3SW2 - chains A and B; structure by X-ray diffraction, 2.42 A resolution.

== Chain A ==
Protein: Coagulation factor X
Organism: Homo sapiens
Notes: EC 3.4.21.6; fragment: Factor X light chain
UniProt: P00742 (FA10_HUMAN); numbering as in UniProt (aligned over 85-178)
Sequence (94 residues; each row starts with the number of its first residue):
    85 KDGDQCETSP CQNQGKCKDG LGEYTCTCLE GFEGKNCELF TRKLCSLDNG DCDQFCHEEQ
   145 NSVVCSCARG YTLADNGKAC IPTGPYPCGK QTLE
Disordered / not traced: 85-121, 178
Disulfide bonds: Cys-129/Cys-140, Cys-136/Cys-149, Cys-151/Cys-164
Curated features (UniProtKB/Swiss-Prot):
  - modified residue: Asp-103 (3R: -3-hydroxyaspartate)
  - natural variant: Glu-91 (E91K: In FA10D), Glu-142 (E142K: In FA10D; uncertain significance), Cys-149 (C149Y: In FA10D), Cys-151 (C151Y: In FA10D)

== Chain B ==
Protein: Coagulation factor X
Organism: Homo sapiens
Notes: EC 3.4.21.6; fragment: Activated factor Xa heavy chain
UniProt: P00742 (FA10_HUMAN); the construct lacks a stretch of the UniProt sequence and is renumbered around it, so the offset changes along the chain: 16-61 = UniProt 235-280; 62-124 = UniProt 282-344; 125-131 = UniProt 346-352; 132-145 = UniProt 355-368; 4 more segments
Sequence (238 residues; numbered 16 to 248 plus 7 insertion-coded residues; 2 numbers in that range are skipped by the numbering (no residue carries them; nothing is unmodelled there); the number before each row is that of its first residue; a row labelled like 131A-131B holds insertion residues (131A, then the next letters in order)):
    16 IVGGQECKDG ECPWQALLIN EENEGFCGGT ILSEFYILTA AHCLYQ
   61A A
    62 KRFKVRVGDR NTEQEEGGEA VHEVEVVIKH NRFTKETYDF DIAVLRLKTP ITFRMNVAPA
   122 CLP
  124A E
   125 RDWAEST
131A-131B LM
   132 TQKTGIVSGF GRTH
   147 EKGRQSTRLK MLEVPYVDRN SCKLSSSFII TQNMFCAGY
185A-185B DT
   186 KQEDACQGDS GGPHVTRFKD TYFVTGIVSW GEG
   220 CARK
  223A G
   224 KYGIYTKVTA FLKWIDRSMK TRGLP
Disordered / not traced: 244-248
Disulfide bonds: Cys-22/Cys-27, Cys-42/Cys-58, Cys-168/Cys-182, Cys-191/Cys-220
Metal / ion sites: Ca2+: Asp-70, Asn-72, Gln-75, Glu-80; Na+: Tyr-185, Asp-185A, Arg-222, Lys-224
Ligand contacts: 6-chloro-N- (FI1; 6-chloro-N-((3S)-2-oxo-1-(2-oxo-2-((5S)-8-oxo-5,6-dihydro-1H-1,5-methanopyrido[1,2-a][1,5]diazocin-3(2H,4H,8H)-yl)ethyl)piperidin-3-yl)naphthalene-2-sulfonamide): Lys-96, Glu-97, Thr-98, Tyr-99, Phe-174, Asp-189, Ala-190, Cys-191, Gln-192, Ser-195, Val-213, Ser-214, Trp-215, Gly-216, Gly-218, Cys-220, Gly-226, Ile-227, Tyr-228
Curated features (UniProtKB/Swiss-Prot):
  - active site (Charge relay system): His-57, Asp-102, Ser-195

== Interface between chain A and chain B ==
Cross-chain cystine bridges: Cys-172(A)/Cys-122(B)
Contacting residue pairs (43):
  Asp-132(A) / Lys-204(B)  salt bridge
  Asn-133(A) / Trp-127(B)  hydrogen bond
  Asn-133(A) / Thr-131(B)
  Asn-133(A) / Phe-203(B)
  Cys-136(A) / Lys-204(B)  hydrogen bond (backbone-side chain)
  Asp-137(A) / Phe-203(B)
  Gln-138(A) / Trp-127(B)  hydrogen bond (backbone-side chain)
  Phe-139(A) / Leu-123(B)
  Phe-139(A) / Pro-124(B)  hydrophobic
  Phe-139(A) / Glu-124A(B)
  Phe-139(A) / Trp-127(B)  hydrophobic
  Phe-139(A) / Phe-208(B)  hydrophobic
  Cys-140(A) / Trp-127(B)
  Ser-150(A) / Glu-124A(B)
  Tyr-170(A) / Phe-114(B)
  Tyr-170(A) / Arg-115(B)
  Tyr-170(A) / Met-116(B)
  Tyr-170(A) / Val-118(B)
  Tyr-170(A) / Pro-120(B)
  Cys-172(A) / Pro-120(B)
  Cys-172(A) / Ala-121(B)
  Cys-172(A) / Cys-122(B)  disulfide
  Gly-173(A) / Trp-29(B)
  Gly-173(A) / Pro-120(B)  hydrogen bond (backbone-backbone)
  Gly-173(A) / Ala-121(B)
  Gly-173(A) / Cys-122(B)
  Gly-173(A) / Asp-205(B)
  Gly-173(A) / Thr-206(B)
  Gly-173(A) / Tyr-207(B)  hydrogen bond (backbone-backbone)
  Lys-174(A) / Pro-28(B)
  Lys-174(A) / Trp-29(B)
  Lys-174(A) / Asp-205(B)  hydrogen bond (side chain-backbone)
  Lys-174(A) / Thr-206(B)  hydrogen bond
  Gln-175(A) / Gly-25(B)
  Gln-175(A) / Glu-26(B)  hydrogen bond (side chain-backbone)
  Gln-175(A) / Tyr-207(B)
  Thr-176(A) / Gly-25(B)  hydrogen bond (backbone-backbone)
  Thr-176(A) / Arg-115(B)
  Thr-176(A) / Met-116(B)
  Thr-176(A) / Asn-117(B)  hydrogen bond (side chain-backbone)
  Thr-176(A) / Ala-119(B)
  Leu-177(A) / Asp-24(B)
  Leu-177(A) / Gly-25(B)
Also at the interface, not in a pair above, chain A (19 interface residues in all): Asp-135, Ala-152, Tyr-155, Pro-171

== In short ==
19 residues of chain A face 25 of chain B across their interface, with 1 disulfide bond, 10 hydrogen bonds and
1 salt bridge. Among the polar pairs are Asp-132(A)/Lys-204(B), Asn-133(A)/Trp-127(B) and
Cys-136(A)/Lys-204(B). Bound to chain B: 6-chloro-N-.
Chain A is Coagulation factor X and chain B is Coagulation factor X, both from Homo sapiens; the structure,
X-ray crystal structure of human FXA in complex with
6-chloro-N-((3S)-2-oxo-1-(2-oxo-2-((5S)-8-oxo-5,6-dihydro-1H-1,5-methanopyrido[1,2-a][1,5]diazocin-3(2H,4H,8H)-yl)ethyl)piperidin-3-yl)naphthalene-2-sulfonamide,
was determined by X-ray diffraction.
